3JBW - chains C and E of the 10 polymer chains in the assembly; structure by electron microscopy, 4.60 A resolution (low resolution: residue-level contacts below are approximate; hydrogen-bond / salt-bridge calls are withheld).

# Chain C
Molecule: V(D)J recombination-activating protein 1
From: Danio rerio
Notes: EC 3.1.-.-, 6.3.2.-
UniProtKB: O13033 (RAG1_DANRE); numbering as in UniProt (aligned over 271-1031)
Amino-acid sequence (764 residues; numbered 268 to 1031; the number before each row is that of its first residue):
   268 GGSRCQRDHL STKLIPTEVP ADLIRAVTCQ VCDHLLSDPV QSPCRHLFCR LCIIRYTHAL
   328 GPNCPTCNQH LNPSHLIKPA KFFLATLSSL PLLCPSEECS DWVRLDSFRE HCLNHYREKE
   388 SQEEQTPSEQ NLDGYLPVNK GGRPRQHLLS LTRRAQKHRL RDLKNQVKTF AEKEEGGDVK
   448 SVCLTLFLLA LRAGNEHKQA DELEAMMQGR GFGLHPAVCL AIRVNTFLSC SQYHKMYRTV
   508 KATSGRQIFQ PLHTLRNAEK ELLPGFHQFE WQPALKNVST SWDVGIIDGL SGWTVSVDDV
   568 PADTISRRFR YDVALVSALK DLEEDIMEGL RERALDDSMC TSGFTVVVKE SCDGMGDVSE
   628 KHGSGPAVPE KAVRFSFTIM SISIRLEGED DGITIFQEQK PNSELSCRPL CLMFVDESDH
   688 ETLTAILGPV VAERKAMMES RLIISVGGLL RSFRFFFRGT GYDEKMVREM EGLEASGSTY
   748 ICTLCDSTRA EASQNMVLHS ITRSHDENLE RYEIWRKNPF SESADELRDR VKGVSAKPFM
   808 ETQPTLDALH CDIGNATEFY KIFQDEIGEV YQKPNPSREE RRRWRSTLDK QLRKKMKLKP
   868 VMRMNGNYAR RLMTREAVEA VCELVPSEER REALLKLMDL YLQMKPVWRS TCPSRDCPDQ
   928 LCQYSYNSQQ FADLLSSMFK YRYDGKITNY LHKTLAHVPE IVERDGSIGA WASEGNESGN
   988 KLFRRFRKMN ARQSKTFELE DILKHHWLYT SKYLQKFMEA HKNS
Disordered / not traced: 268-407, 1030-1031
Construct notes: expression tag (268-270)
Ion coordination: Zn2+: Cys749, His959, His964

# Chain E
Molecule: 12-RSS signal end forward strand
Sequence (34 nucleotides; row label = number of the first residue in the row):
     1 CACAGTGCTA CAGACTGGAA CAAAAACCCT GCAG

# Interface between chain C and chain E
Contacting residue pairs (21; chain C residue first):
  Arg459(C) - DC15(E)
  Arg459(C) - DT16(E)
  Ala460(C) - DT16(E)
  Ala460(C) - DG17(E)
  Lys667(C) - DC3(E)
  Lys667(C) - DA4(E)
  Asn669(C) - DA2(E)
  Asn669(C) - DC3(E)
  Ser670(C) - DC3(E)
  Ser670(C) - DA4(E)
  Glu671(C) - DA4(E)
  Leu672(C) - DA4(E)
  Arg877(C) - DA2(E)
  Lys912(C) - DC1(E)
  Pro913(C) - DC1(E)
  Arg916(C) - DC1(E)
  Arg916(C) - DA2(E)
  Ser917(C) - DC1(E)
  Asp923(C) - DC1(E)
  Glu981(C) - DA2(E)
  Ser985(C) - DA2(E)
Also at the interface, not in a pair above, chain C (20 interface residues in all): Asn492, Phe494, Pro668, Thr918, Tyr1016
Also at the interface, not in a pair above, chain E (8 interface residues in all): DG5

# Overview
The interface between chain C and chain E involves 20 residues on one side and 8 on the other. Cys749(C),
His959(C) and His964(C) coordinate Zn2+.
Chain C is V(D)J recombination-activating protein 1 (Danio rerio) and chain E is 12-RSS signal end forward
strand; the structure, Cryo-electron microscopy structure of RAG Paired Complex (with NBD, no symmetry), was
determined by electron microscopy, deposited together with 3JBX and 3JBY.
